6DBL - chains D and G of the 8 polymer chains in the assembly; structure by electron microscopy, 5.00 A resolution (low resolution: residue-level contacts below are approximate; hydrogen-bond / salt-bridge calls are withheld).

Chain D:
Molecule: Recombination activating gene 2
Source organism: Danio rerio
UniProtKB: Q1RLW7 (Q1RLW7_DANRE); residue numbers follow UniProt; this construct covers 1-530
Sequence (533 residues; each row starts with the number of its first residue; numbers below 1 keep their minus sign (Gly-2 is residue -2)):
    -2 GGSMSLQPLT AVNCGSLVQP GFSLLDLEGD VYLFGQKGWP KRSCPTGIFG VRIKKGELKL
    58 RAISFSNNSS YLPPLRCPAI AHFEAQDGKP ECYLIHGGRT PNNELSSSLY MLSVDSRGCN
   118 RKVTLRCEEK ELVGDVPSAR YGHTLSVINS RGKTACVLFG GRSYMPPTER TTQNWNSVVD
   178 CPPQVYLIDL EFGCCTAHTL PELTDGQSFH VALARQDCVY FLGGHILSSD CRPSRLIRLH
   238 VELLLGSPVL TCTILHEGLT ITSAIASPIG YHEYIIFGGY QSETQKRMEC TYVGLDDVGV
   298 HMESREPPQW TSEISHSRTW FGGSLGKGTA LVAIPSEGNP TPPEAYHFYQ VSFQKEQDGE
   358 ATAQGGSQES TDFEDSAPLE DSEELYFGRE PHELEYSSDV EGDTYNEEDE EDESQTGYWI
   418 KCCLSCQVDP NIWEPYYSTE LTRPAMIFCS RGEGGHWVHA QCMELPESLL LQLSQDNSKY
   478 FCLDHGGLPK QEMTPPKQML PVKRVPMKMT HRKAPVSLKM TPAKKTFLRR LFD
Not modelled in the structure: -2 to 0, 352-530
Differences from the reference sequence: expression tag (-2 to 0)

Chain G:
Molecule: Molecule name: Forward strand of 23-RSS substrate DNA
Sequence (61 nucleotides; row label = number of the first residue in the row):
     1 GATCTGGCCT GTCTTACACA GTGGTAGTAC TCCACTGTCT GGCTGTACAA AAACCCTGCA
    61 G
Ion coordination: Ca2+ site 1: DC17 (shared with 2 residues of chain C)

How chain D and chain G interact:
Contacting residue pairs - 7 pairs, chain D then chain G:
  Lys56(D) with DC8(G)
  Arg58(D) with DG7(G); DC8(G)
  Asn117(D) with DT5(G); DG6(G)
  Lys119(D) with DG6(G); DG7(G)
Other interface residues (no listed pair), chain D (7 interface residues in all): Asn10, Leu57, Cys116
Other interface residues (no listed pair), chain G (5 interface residues in all): DC9

In short:
Chain D and chain G form an interface of 7 and 5 residues respectively.
Here chain D is Recombination activating gene 2 (Danio rerio) and chain G is Molecule name: Forward strand of
23-RSS substrate DNA. Entry 6DBL (Cryo-EM structure of RAG in complex with 12-RSS and 23-RSS substrate DNAs)
was determined by electron microscopy together with 6DBI, 6DBJ, 6DBO, 6DBQ, 6DBR, 6DBT and 4 further entries
from the same study.
